Entry 3HO3 (X-ray diffraction, 2.90 A resolution); this record covers chain A.

Chain A:
Name: Hedgehog-interacting protein
From: Homo sapiens
Reference sequence: Q96QV1 (HHIP_HUMAN); numbering as in UniProt (aligned over 193-667)
Amino-acid sequence (481 residues; row label = number of the first residue in the row):
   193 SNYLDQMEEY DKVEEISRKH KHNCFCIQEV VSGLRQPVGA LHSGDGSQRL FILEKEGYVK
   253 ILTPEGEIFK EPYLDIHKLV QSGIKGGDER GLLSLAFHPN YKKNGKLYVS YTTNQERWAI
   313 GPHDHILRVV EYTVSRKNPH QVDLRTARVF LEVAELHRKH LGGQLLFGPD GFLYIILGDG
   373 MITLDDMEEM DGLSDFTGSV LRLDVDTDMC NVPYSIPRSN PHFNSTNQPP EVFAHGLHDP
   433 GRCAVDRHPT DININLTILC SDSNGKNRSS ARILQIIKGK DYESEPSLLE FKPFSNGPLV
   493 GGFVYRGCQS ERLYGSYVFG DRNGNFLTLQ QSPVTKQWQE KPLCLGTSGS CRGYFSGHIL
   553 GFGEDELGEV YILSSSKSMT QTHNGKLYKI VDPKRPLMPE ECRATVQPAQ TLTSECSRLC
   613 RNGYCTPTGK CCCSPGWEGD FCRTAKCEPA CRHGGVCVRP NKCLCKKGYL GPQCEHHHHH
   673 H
Not modelled in the structure: 193-213, 522-530, 570-574, 670-673
Sequence notes: expression tag (668-673)
Disulfide bonds: Cys-216/Cys-536, Cys-218/Cys-543, Cys-402/Cys-624, Cys-435/Cys-452, Cys-500/Cys-594, Cys-608/Cys-617, Cys-612/Cys-623, Cys-625/Cys-634, Cys-639/Cys-649, Cys-643/Cys-655, Cys-657/Cys-666
Swiss-Prot annotation at these positions:
  - region: Leu-376 to Phe-388 (Interaction with SHH zinc binding site)
  - binding site (Zn(2+)): Asp-383
  - glycosylation (N-linked (GlcNAc...) asparagine): Asn-416, Asn-447, Asn-459

Summary:
UniProt lists Zn2+-binding residue Asp-383.
Chain A is Hedgehog-interacting protein (Homo sapiens); the structure, Crystal structure of
Hedgehog-interacting protein (HHIP), was determined by X-ray diffraction (same publication as 3HO4).
